8VNV - chains H and I of the 9 polymer chains in the assembly; structure by electron microscopy, 3.10 A resolution.

[Chain H]
Molecule: 23-nt DNA strand
Sequence (23 nucleotides; row label = number of the first residue in the row):
   135 GGGATTCTCCAGCCGCCGGCAGC

[Chain I]
Molecule: H3K36me3-modified histone H3
Organism: Homo sapiens
UniProtKB: P68431 (H31_HUMAN); residues 19-40 here correspond to UniProt positions 20-41 (UniProt number = residue number + 1)
Amino-acid sequence (22 residues; row label = number of the first residue in the row):
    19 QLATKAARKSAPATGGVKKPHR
Modified / non-standard residues: Lys36 (N-trimethyllysine; M3L)
UniProt features mapped onto this chain:
  - modified residue: Lys23 (N6-(2-hydroxyisobutyryl)lysine), Arg26 (Citrulline), Lys27 (N6,N6,N6-trimethyllysine), Ser28 (ADP-ribosylserine), Lys36 (N6,N6,N6-trimethyllysine), Lys37 (N6-methyllysine)

[How chain H and chain I interact]
Residue-residue contacts (4):
  DC144(H) with Lys36(I), base contact; His39(I), sugar contact
  DA145(H) with Lys36(I), sugar contact
  DG146(H) with Lys37(I), salt bridge to the phosphate
Also at the interface, not in a pair above, chain H (4 interface residues in all): DC143
Also at the interface, not in a pair above, chain I (4 interface residues in all): Arg40

[In short]
Chain H and chain I each contribute 4 residues to their interface; the contacts include 1 salt bridge. Its one
salt-bridged contact is DG146(H)-Lys37(I).
Here chain H is a 23-nt DNA strand and chain I is H3K36me3-modified histone H3 (Homo sapiens). Entry 8VNV
(PRC2_AJ1-450 bound to H3K36me3 with histone H3 tail engaged) was determined by electron microscopy together
with 8VMI, 8VMJ, 8VML, 8VMN, 8VNZ, 8VO0 and 8VOB from the same study.
